4QV0 - chains H and I of the 28 polymer chains in the assembly; structure by X-ray diffraction, 3.10 A resolution.

[Chain H]
Name: Proteasome subunit beta type-2
Organism: Saccharomyces cerevisiae
Notes: EC 3.4.25.1
UniProt: P25043 (PSB2_YEAST); residues 1-232 here correspond to UniProt positions 30-261 (UniProt number = residue number + 29)
Sequence (232 residues; each row starts with the number of its first residue):
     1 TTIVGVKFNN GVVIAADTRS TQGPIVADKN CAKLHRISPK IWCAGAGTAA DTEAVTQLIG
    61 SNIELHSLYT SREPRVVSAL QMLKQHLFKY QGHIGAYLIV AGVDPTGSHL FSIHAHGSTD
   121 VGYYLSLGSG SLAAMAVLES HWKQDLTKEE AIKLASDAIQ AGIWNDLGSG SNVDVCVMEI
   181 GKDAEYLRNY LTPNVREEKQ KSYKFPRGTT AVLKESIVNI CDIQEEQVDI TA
Unresolved in the structure: 227-232
Swiss-Prot annotation at these positions:
  - active site: T1 (Nucleophile)

[Chain I]
Name: Proteasome subunit beta type-3
Organism: Saccharomyces cerevisiae
Notes: EC 3.4.25.1
UniProt: P25451 (PSB3_YEAST); residues 0-204 here correspond to UniProt positions 1-205 (UniProt number = residue number + 1)
Sequence (205 residues; numbered 0 to 204; the number before each row is that of its first residue; numbering starts at 0):
     0 MSDPSSINGG IVVAMTGKDC VAIACDLRLG SQSLGVSNKF EKIFHYGHVF LGITGLATDV
    60 TTLNEMFRYK TNLYKLKEER AIEPETFTQL VSSSLYERRF GPYFVGPVVA GINSKSGKPF
   120 IAGFDLIGCI DEAKDFIVSG TASDQLFGMC ESLYEPNLEP EDLFETISQA LLNAADRDAL
   180 SGWGAVVYII KKDEVVKRYL KMRQD
Unresolved in the structure: 0
Swiss-Prot annotation at these positions:
  - modified residue: S30 (Phosphoserine)
  - cross-link: K69 (Glycyl lysine isopeptide (Lys-Gly) (interchain with G-Cter in ubiquitin))
Bound ions: Mg2+: D204 (shared with 3 residues of chain Y)

[Interface between chain H and chain I]
Contacting residue pairs - 63 pairs, chain H then chain I:
  Q22(H) with D124(I)
  I25(H) with D143(I); F146(I), hydrophobic
  V26(H) with F146(I)
  A27(H) with D130(I)
  D28(H) with D130(I)
  K29(H) with E150(I), salt bridge
  A49(H) with C128(I), hydrophobic
  A50(H) with Y95(I); I126(I), hydrophobic; C128(I)
  D51(H) with Y95(I), hydrogen bond; R98(I), salt bridge
  A54(H) with Y95(I)
  Y90(H) with F99(I), hydrophobic
  H93(H) with R98(I), hydrogen bond (backbone-side chain); F99(I)
  I94(H) with F99(I), hydrophobic
  R196(H) with E150(I), salt bridge
  K199(H) with E150(I); S151(I); Y153(I), hydrogen bond (side chain-backbone)
  S202(H) with E154(I), hydrogen bond
  Y203(H) with S151(I); L152(I), hydrophobic
  K204(H) with E154(I); D161(I), salt bridge
  F205(H) with L152(I), hydrophobic; E164(I); Q168(I)
  R207(H) with E158(I); E160(I), salt bridge; D161(I), salt bridge
  G208(H) with E164(I), hydrogen bond (backbone-side chain)
  T209(H) with E164(I), hydrogen bond (backbone-side chain)
  T210(H) with F163(I); E164(I), hydrogen bond; S167(I); Q168(I), hydrogen bond; L199(I)
  A211(H) with L199(I); K200(I), hydrogen bond (backbone-backbone)
  V212(H) with F163(I), hydrophobic; Y198(I)
  L213(H) with Y198(I), hydrogen bond (backbone-backbone); L199(I); K200(I)
  K214(H) with K196(I); R197(I); Y198(I), hydrogen bond (backbone-backbone)
  E215(H) with K196(I); R197(I), salt bridge
  S216(H) with V194(I); V195(I); K196(I), hydrogen bond (backbone-backbone)
  I217(H) with V194(I)
  V218(H) with H44(I); Y187(I), hydrophobic; V194(I), hydrogen bond (backbone-backbone); K196(I)
  I220(H) with G46(I); V194(I), hydrophobic
  D222(H) with K74(I), salt bridge
Other interface residues (no listed pair), chain H (36 interface residues in all): T48, P206, N219
Other interface residues (no listed pair), chain I (40 interface residues in all): H47, F49, E131, D134, L157, T165, L171, E193

[Overview]
36 residues of chain H face 40 of chain I across their interface, with 13 hydrogen bonds and 8 salt bridges.
Polar contacts include K29(H)-E150(I), D51(H)-R98(I) and R196(H)-E150(I). UniProt lists active-site residue
T1(H) on chain H.
Chain H is Proteasome subunit beta type-2 and chain I is Proteasome subunit beta type-3, both from
Saccharomyces cerevisiae; the structure, yCP beta5-A49T-A50V-double mutant, was determined by X-ray
diffraction (same publication as 4QUX, 4QUY, 4QV1, 4QV3, 4QV4, 4QV5 and 42 further entries).
